PDB entry 5E9P | X-ray diffraction, 1.20 A resolution | chain A

Chain A:
Name: Cellulase, glycosyl hydrolase family 5, TPS linker, domain X
From: Spirochaeta thermophila
Reference sequence: E0RQU0 (E0RQU0_SPITD); numbering as in UniProt (aligned over 456-541)
Amino-acid sequence (86 residues; each row starts with the number of its first residue):
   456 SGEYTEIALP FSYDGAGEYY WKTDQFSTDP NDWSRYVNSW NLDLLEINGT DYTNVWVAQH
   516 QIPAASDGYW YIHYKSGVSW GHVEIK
Residues lining bound ligands: malonate ion (MLI): Phe481, Ser482, Thr483, Asp484

In short:
Bound to chain A: malonate ion.
Chain A is Cellulase, glycosyl hydrolase family 5, TPS linker, domain X (Spirochaeta thermophila); the
structure, Spirochaeta thermophila X module - CBM64 - wildtype, was determined by X-ray diffraction, deposited
together with 5E9O.
